PDB entry 7TKP | electron microscopy, 4.60 A resolution (low resolution: residue-level contacts below are approximate; hydrogen-bond / salt-bridge calls are withheld) | chains G and I of the 27 polymer chains in the assembly

== Chain G ==
Protein: ATP synthase subunit gamma
Source organism: Saccharomyces cerevisiae
Reference sequence: P38077 (ATPG_YEAST); residues 1-278 here correspond to UniProt positions 34-311 (UniProt number = residue number + 33)
Amino-acid sequence (278 residues; row label = number of the first residue in the row):
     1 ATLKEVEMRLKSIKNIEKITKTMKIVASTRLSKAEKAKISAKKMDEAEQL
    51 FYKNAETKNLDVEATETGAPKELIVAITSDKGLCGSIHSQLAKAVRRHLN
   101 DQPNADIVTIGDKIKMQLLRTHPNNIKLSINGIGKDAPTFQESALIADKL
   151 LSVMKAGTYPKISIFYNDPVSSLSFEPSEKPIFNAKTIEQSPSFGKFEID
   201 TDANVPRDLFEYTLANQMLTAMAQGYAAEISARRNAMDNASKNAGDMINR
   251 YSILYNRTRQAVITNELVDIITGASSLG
Unresolved in the structure: 60-70, 277-278

== Chain I ==
Protein: ATP synthase subunit epsilon
Source organism: Saccharomyces cerevisiae
Reference sequence: P21306 (ATP5E_YEAST); residues 1-61 here correspond to UniProt positions 2-62 (UniProt number = residue number + 1)
Amino-acid sequence (61 residues; each row starts with the number of its first residue):
     1 SAWRKAGISYAAYLNVAAQAIRSSLKTELQTASVLNRSQTDAFYTQYKNG
    51 TAASEPTPITK
Unresolved in the structure: 1-7, 24-26, 50-52
Swiss-Prot annotation at these positions:
  - modified residue: T51 (Phosphothreonine)

== Chain G / chain I interface ==
Residue-residue contacts - 11 pairs, chain G then chain I:
  P123(G) with N49(I); A53(I)
  N124(G) with N49(I)
  I126(G) with N49(I); A53(I)
  K127(G) with Y47(I)
  S129(G) with Y44(I); T45(I)
  I130(G) with T45(I)
  N131(G) with F43(I)
  G132(G) with A42(I)
Other interface residues (no listed pair), chain G (10 interface residues in all): N125, L128
Other interface residues (no listed pair), chain I (9 interface residues in all): Q46, K48

== In short ==
10 residues of chain G and 9 residues of chain I are in contact.
Chain G is ATP synthase subunit gamma and chain I is ATP synthase subunit epsilon, both from Saccharomyces
cerevisiae; the structure, Yeast ATP synthase State 3catalytic(b) with 10 mM ATP backbone model, was
determined by electron microscopy (same publication as 7TJS, 7TJT, 7TJU, 7TJV, 7TJW, 7TJX and 30 further
entries).
